PDB entry 4LF4 | X-ray diffraction, 3.34 A resolution | chains A and H of the 21 polymer chains in the assembly

# Chain A
Molecule: 16S rRNA
From: Thermus thermophilus
Sequence (1522 nucleotides; each row starts with the number of its first residue; note: 43 numbers in that range are skipped by the numbering (no residue carries them; nothing is unmodelled there); a row labelled like 190A-190L holds insertion residues (190A, then the next letters in order); numbering starts at 0):
     0 UUUGUUGGAG AGUUUGAUCC UGGCUCAGGG UGAACGCUGG CGGCGUGCCU AAGACAUGCA
    60 AGUCGUGCGG G
    73 CCGCGGGGUU UU
    88 ACUCCG
    95 UGGUC
   101 AGCGGCGGAC GGGUGAGUAA CGCGUGGGU
  129A G
   130 ACCUACCCGG AAGAGGGGGA CAACCCGGGG AAACUCGGGC UAAUCCCCCA UGUGGACCCG
   190 C
190A-190L CCCUUGGGGUGU
   191 GUCCAAAGGG CUUU
   216 GCCCGCUUCC GGAUGGGCCC GCGUCCCAUC AGCUAGUUGG UGGGGUAAUG GCCCACCAAG
   276 GCGACGACGG GUAGCCGGUC UGAGAGGAUG GCCGGCCACA GGGGCACUGA GACACGGGCC
   336 CCACUCCUAC GGGAGGCAGC AGUUAGGAAU CUUCCGCAAU GGGCGCAAGC CUGACGGAGC
   396 GACGCCGCUU GGAGGAAGAA GCCCUUCGGG GUGUAAACUC CUGAA
   442 CCCGGGACGA AACCCCCGAC GA
   474 GGGGACUGAC GGUACCGGG
   494 GUAAUAGCGC CGGCCAACUC CGUGCCAGCA GCCGCGGUAA UACGGAGGGC GCGAGCGUUA
   554 CCCGGAUUCA CUGGGCGUAA AGGGCGUGUA GGCGGCCUGG GGCGUCCCAU GUGAAAGACC
   614 ACGGCUCAAC CGUGGGGGAG CGUGGGAUAC GCUCAGGCUA GACGGUGGGA GAGGGUGGUG
   674 GAAUUCCCGG AGUAGCGGUG AAAUGCGCAG AUACCGGGAG GAACGCCGAU GGCGAAGGCA
   734 GCCACCUGGU CCACCCGUGA CGCUGAGGCG CGAAAGCGUG GGGAGCAAAC CGGAUUAGAU
   794 ACCCGGGUAG UCCACGCCCU AAACGAUGCG CGCUAGGUCU CUGGGUCU
   848 CCUGGGGGCC GAAGCUAACG CGUUAAGCGC GCCGCCUGGG GAGUACGGCC GCAAGGCUGA
   908 AACUCAAAGG AAUUGACGGG GGCCCGCACA AGCGGUGGAG CAUGUGGUUU AAUUCGAAGX
   968 AACGCGAAGA ACCUUACCAG GCCUUGACAU GCUAGG
 1003A G
  1004 AACCCGGGUG AAAGCCUGGG GUGCCCC
1030A-1030D GCGA
  1031 GGGGAGCCCU AGCACAGGUG CUGCAUGGCC GUCGUCAGCU CGUGCCGUGA GGUGUUGGGU
  1091 UAAGUCCCGC AACGAGCGCA ACCCCCGCCG UUAGUUGCCA GCGGUUCGGC CGGGCACUCU
  1151 AACGGGACUG CCCGCGAAA
  1171 GCGGGAGGAA GGAGGGGACG ACGUCUGGUC AGCAUGGCCC UUACGGCCUG GGCGACACAC
  1231 GUGCUACAAU GCCCACUACA AAGCGAUGCC ACCCGGCAAC GGGGAGCUAA UCGCAAAAAG
  1291 GUGGGCCCAG UUCGGAUUGG GGUCUGCAAC CCGACCCCAU GAAGCCGGAA UCGCUAGUAA
  1351 UCGCGGAUCA G
 1361A C
  1362 CAUGCCGCGG UGAAUACGUU CCCGGGCCUU GUACACACXG CCXGUXACGC CAUGGGAGCG
  1422 GGCUCUACCC GAAGUCGCCG GG
  1446 AGCCUACGGG
  1459 CAGGCGCCGA GGGUAGGGCC CGUGACUGGG GCGAAGUCGU AACAAGGUAG CUGUACCGGA
  1519 AGGUGCGGCU GGAU
 1532A C
  1533 CA
  1536 CUCCUUUCU
Disordered / not traced: 0-4, 1532A, 1536-1538
Sequence notes: conflict C1533 (A2157 in M26923.1), A1534 (C2158 in M26923.1)
Modified residues: PSU (pseudouridine-5'-monophosphate) at position 516, 7MG (7N-methyl-8-hydroguanosine-5'-monophosphate) at position 527, M2G (N2-dimethylguanosine-5'-monophosphate) at position 966, 5MC (5-methylcytidine-5'-monophosphate) at position 967, 2MG (2N-methylguanosine-5'-monophosphate) at position 1207, 5MC (5-methylcytidine-5'-monophosphate) at position 1400, 4OC (4n,o2'-methylcytidine-5'-monophosphate) at position 1402, 5MC (5-methylcytidine-5'-monophosphate) at position 1404, 5MC (5-methylcytidine-5'-monophosphate) at position 1407, UR3 (3-methyluridine-5'-monophoshate) at position 1498, PSU (pseudouridine-5'-monophosphate) at position 1540, PSU (pseudouridine-5'-monophosphate) at position 1541
Metal / ion sites: Mg2+ site 1: U12, G22; Mg2+ site 2: U12, C526, A914; Mg2+ site 3 near G21 (its only coordinating residue here); Mg2+ site 4: C48, G115; Mg2+ site 5 near A53 (its only coordinating residue here); Mg2+ site 6: G61, U62, G105; Mg2+ site 7 near G107 (its only coordinating residue here); Mg2+ site 8: A109, G331; Mg2+ site 9: A116, G117, G289; Mg2+ site 10: C121, G124, U125, G236; Mg2+ site 11 near G157 (its only coordinating residue here); Mg2+ site 12: C174, C175; 65 more Mg2+ sites not listed; 3 more K+ sites not listed
Residues lining bound ligands: gentamicin c1a (LLL; (2R,3R,4R,5R)-2-((1S,2S,3R,4S,6R)-4,6-diamino-3-((2R,3R,6S)-3-amino-6-(aminomethyl)-tetrahydro-2H-pyran-2-yloxy)-2-hydr oxycyclohexyloxy)-5-methyl-4-(methylamino)-tetrahydro-2H-pyran-3,5-diol): 5MC_1404, G1405, U1406, 5MC_1407, A1408, C1409, G1491, A1492, A1493, G1494, U1495

# Chain H
Name: ribosomal protein S8
From: Thermus thermophilus
UniProtKB: Q5SHQ2 (RS8_THET8); residues 1-138 here = UniProt positions 1-138
Chain sequence (138 residues; row label = number of the first residue in the row):
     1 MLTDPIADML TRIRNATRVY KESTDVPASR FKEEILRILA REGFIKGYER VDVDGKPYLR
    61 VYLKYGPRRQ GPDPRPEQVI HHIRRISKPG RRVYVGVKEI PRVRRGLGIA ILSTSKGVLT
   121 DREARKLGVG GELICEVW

# How chain A and chain H interact
Residue-residue contacts (74; chain A residue first):
  C564(A) with Arg91(H), hydrogen bond to the sugar
  C586(A) with Pro89(H), phosphate contact; Gly90(H), sugar contact
  G587(A) with Thr3(H), sugar contact; Pro89(H), phosphate contact; Arg92(H), salt bridge to the phosphate
  G588(A) with Met1(H), sugar contact; Leu2(H), sugar contact; Pro5(H), phosphate contact
  C589(A) with Pro5(H), phosphate contact; Ala28(H), sugar contact; Ser29(H), phosphate contact
  C590(A) with Ser29(H), phosphate contact; Arg30(H), hydrogen bond to the phosphate
  U591(A) with Arg30(H), salt bridge to the phosphate
  G597(A) with Tyr94(H), hydrogen bond to the base
  U598(A) with Tyr94(H), phosphate contact
  C599(A) with Val95(H), sugar contact; Gly96(H), phosphate contact; Val97(H), phosphate contact; Val129(H), sugar contact; Gly130(H), hydrogen bond to the sugar; Gly131(H), sugar contact
  C600(A) with Gly96(H), phosphate contact; Val97(H), hydrogen bond to the phosphate; Gly128(H), sugar contact
  G631(A) with Lys98(H), salt bridge to the phosphate
  A640(A) with Ser115(H), hydrogen bond to the sugar
  U641(A) with Ser115(H), sugar contact
  A642(A) with Ser113(H), hydrogen bond to the base; Thr114(H), hydrogen bond to the base; Ser115(H), base contact; Gly117(H), sugar contact; Val118(H), sugar contact
  C643(A) with Phe31(H), sugar contact; Ser113(H), hydrogen bond to the sugar; Glu132(H), hydrogen bond to the sugar
  G644(A) with Arg92(H), sugar contact
  U652(A) with Lys56(H), hydrogen bond to the phosphate
  A653(A) with Lys56(H), salt bridge to the phosphate
  G654(A) with Met1(H), sugar contact
  A753(A) with Met1(H), base contact
  G755(A) with Met1(H), sugar contact
  C824(A) with Met1(H), sugar contact
  G825(A) with Leu2(H), sugar contact; Asp8(H), hydrogen bond to the sugar; Thr11(H), base contact; Arg12(H), hydrogen bond to the sugar
  C826(A) with Arg12(H), sugar contact; Asn15(H), hydrogen bond to the base
  U827(A) with Asn15(H), sugar contact; Val19(H), sugar contact; Lys21(H), phosphate contact
  A828(A) with Val19(H), phosphate contact; Lys21(H), salt bridge to the phosphate
  A860(A) with Arg18(H), sugar contact; Arg75(H), hydrogen bond to the phosphate
  G861(A) with Arg75(H), salt bridge to the phosphate
  G874(A) with Asn15(H), base contact
  C875(A) with Thr11(H), base contact; Arg14(H), hydrogen bond to the sugar; Asn15(H), hydrogen bond to the sugar
  G876(A) with Ala7(H), sugar contact; Thr11(H), hydrogen bond to the sugar; Arg14(H), phosphate contact
  C877(A) with Thr3(H), hydrogen bond to the sugar; Asp4(H), sugar contact; Ala7(H), sugar contact; Lys88(H), salt bridge to the phosphate; Pro89(H), sugar contact
  G878(A) with Thr3(H), sugar contact; Lys88(H), phosphate contact; Pro89(H), phosphate contact
  C879(A) with Gly90(H), phosphate contact
Other interface residues (no listed pair), chain A (37 interface residues in all): G823, A859
Other interface residues (no listed pair), chain H (43 interface residues in all): Lys32, Pro57, Lys116

# Overview
37 residues of chain A face 43 of chain H across their interface; the contacts include 19 hydrogen bonds and 7
salt bridges. Among the polar pairs are G597(A)-Tyr94(H), A642(A)-Ser113(H) and A642(A)-Thr114(H). Ligands of
chain A: gentamicin c1a.
Chain A is 16S rRNA and chain H is ribosomal protein S8, both from Thermus thermophilus; the structure,
Crystal Structure of 30S ribosomal subunit from Thermus thermophilus, was determined by X-ray diffraction.
